Entry 7BU8 (electron microscopy, 3.80 A resolution); this record covers chains C and J of the 12 polymer chains in the assembly.

[Chain C]
Molecule: Genome polyprotein
From: Zika virus ZIKV/H. sapiens/FrenchPolynesia/10087PF/2013
Notes: EC 3.4.21.91, 3.6.1.15, 3.6.4.13, 2.1.1.56, 2.1.1.57, 2.7.7.48
UniProt: A0A024B7W1 (POLG_ZIKVF); residues 1-504 here correspond to UniProt positions 291-794 (UniProt number = residue number + 290)
Chain sequence (504 residues; each row starts with the number of its first residue):
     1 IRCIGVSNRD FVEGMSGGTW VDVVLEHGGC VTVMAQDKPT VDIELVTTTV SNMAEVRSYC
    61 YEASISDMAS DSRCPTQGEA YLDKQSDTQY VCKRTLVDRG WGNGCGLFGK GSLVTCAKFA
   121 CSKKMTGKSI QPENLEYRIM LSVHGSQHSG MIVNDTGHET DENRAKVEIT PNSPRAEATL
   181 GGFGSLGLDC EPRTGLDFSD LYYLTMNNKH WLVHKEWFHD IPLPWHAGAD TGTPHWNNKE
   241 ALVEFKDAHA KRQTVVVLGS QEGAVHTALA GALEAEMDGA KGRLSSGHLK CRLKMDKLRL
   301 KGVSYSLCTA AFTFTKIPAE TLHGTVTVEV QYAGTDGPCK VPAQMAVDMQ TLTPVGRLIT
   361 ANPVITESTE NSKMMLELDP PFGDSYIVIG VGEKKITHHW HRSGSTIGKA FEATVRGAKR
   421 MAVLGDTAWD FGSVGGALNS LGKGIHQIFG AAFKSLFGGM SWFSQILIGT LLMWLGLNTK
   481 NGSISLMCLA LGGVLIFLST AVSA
Disulfides: C3-C30, C60-C121, C74-C105, C92-C116, C190-C291, C308-C339
Glycans and other covalent adducts: N-acetylglucosamine (NAG) linked to N154
UniProt features mapped onto this chain:
  - region: D98 to G111 (Fusion peptide)
  - site: A504 (Cleavage)
  - glycosylation: N154 (N-linked (GlcNAc...) asparagine)
  - cross-link (Glycyl lysine isopeptide (Lys-Gly)): K38 (interchain with G-Cter in ubiquitin), K281 (interchain with G-Cter in ubiquitin)

[Chain J]
Molecule: SIgN-3C Fab heavy chain
From: Homo sapiens
Notes: antibody fragment or engineered binder
Chain sequence (132 residues; numbered 1 to 132; the number before each row is that of its first residue):
     1 EVQLVQSGPD VEKPGASVKV SCKASGYTFT SNYIHWVRQA PGQGLEWMGV INPRGGSTAS
    61 AQKFQGRITM TRDTSTSTVY MELSSLRSDD TAVYYCARGG RALFYDSYTT PRDGGSWWFD
   121 PWGQGSLVTV SS
Disulfides: C22-C96

[Interface between chain C and chain J]
Residue-residue contacts (18):
  D67(C) - R72(J)  hydrogen bond (backbone-side chain)
  M68(C) - R72(J)
  A69(C) - G55(J)
  S70(C) - G55(J)  hydrogen bond (side chain-backbone)
  S70(C) - S57(J)
  S72(C) - F104(J)
  S72(C) - Y105(J)  hydrogen bond (side chain-backbone)
  S72(C) - Y108(J)  hydrogen bond
  W101(C) - R101(J)  hydrogen bond (backbone-side chain)
  G102(C) - R101(J)  hydrogen bond (backbone-side chain)
  G102(C) - L103(J)
  N103(C) - L103(J)
  N103(C) - Y108(J)
  G104(C) - R101(J)
  G104(C) - L103(J)
  G104(C) - Y108(J)
  G104(C) - P111(J)
  R252(C) - R54(J)
Also at the interface, not in a pair above, chain C (13 interface residues in all): D71, R99, C105
Also at the interface, not in a pair above, chain J (11 interface residues in all): G56

[In short]
13 residues of chain C and 11 residues of chain J are in contact, with 6 hydrogen bonds. Polar contacts
include D67(C)-R72(J), S70(C)-G55(J) and S72(C)-Y105(J).
Here chain C is Genome polyprotein (Zika virus ZIKV/H. sapiens/FrenchPolynesia/10087PF/2013) and chain J is
SIgN-3C Fab heavy chain (Homo sapiens). Entry 7BU8 (Cryo-EM structure of zika virus complexed with Fab SIgN-3C
at pH 6.5) was determined by electron microscopy together with 7BUA, 7BUB, 7BUD, 7BUE and 7BUF from the same
study.
